PDB entry 8BED | electron microscopy, 2.03 A resolution | chains E and G of the 8 polymer chains in the assembly

[Chain E]
Name: NADH dehydrogenase [ubiquinone] flavoprotein 2, mitochondrial
Source organism: Arabidopsis thaliana
Notes: EC 7.1.1.2
Reference sequence: O22769 (NDUV2_ARATH); numbering as in UniProt (aligned over 1-255)
Amino-acid sequence (255 residues; numbered 1 to 255; the number before each row is that of its first residue):
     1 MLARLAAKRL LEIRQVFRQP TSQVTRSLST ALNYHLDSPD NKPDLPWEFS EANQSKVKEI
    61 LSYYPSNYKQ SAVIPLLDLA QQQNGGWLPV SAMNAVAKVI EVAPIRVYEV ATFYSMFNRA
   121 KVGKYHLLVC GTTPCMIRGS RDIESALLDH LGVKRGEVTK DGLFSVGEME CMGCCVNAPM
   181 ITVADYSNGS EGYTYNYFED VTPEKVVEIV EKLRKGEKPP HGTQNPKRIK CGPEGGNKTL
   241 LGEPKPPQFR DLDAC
Unresolved in the structure: 1-29, 222-255
Swiss-Prot annotation at these positions:
  - binding site ([2Fe-2S] cluster): Cys130, Cys135, Cys171, Cys175

[Chain G]
Name: NADH dehydrogenase [ubiquinone] iron-sulfur protein 1, mitochondrial
Source organism: Arabidopsis thaliana
Notes: EC 7.1.1.2
Reference sequence: Q9FGI6 (NDUS1_ARATH); residue numbers follow UniProt; this construct covers 1-748
Amino-acid sequence (748 residues; each row starts with the number of its first residue):
     1 MGLGILASRT IRPASRLLQS QTSNFFLRTI VSKPELQSPE SAAVSEPEPP TQILPPRNPV
    61 GGARVHFSNP EDAIEVFVDG YAVKVPKGFT VLQACEVAGV DIPRFCYHSR LSIAGNCRMC
   121 LVEVEKSPKP VASCAMPALP GMKIKTDTPI AKKAREGVME FLLMNHPLDC PICDQGGECD
   181 LQDQSMAFGS DRGRFTEMKR SVVDKNLGPL VKTVMTRCIQ CTRCVRFASE VAGVQDLGIL
   241 GRGSGEEIGT YVEKLMTSEL SGNVIDICPV GALTSKPFAF KARNWELKAT ETIDVSDAVG
   301 SNIRVDSRGP EVMRIIPRLN EDINEEWISD KTRFCYDGLK RQRLSDPMIR DSDGRFKAVS
   361 WRDALAVVGD IIHQVKPDEI VGVAGQLSDA ESMMVLKDFV NRMGSDNVWC EGTAAGVDAD
   421 LRYSYLMNTS ISGLENADLF LLIGTQPRVE AAMVNARICK TVRASNAKVG YVGPPAEFNY
   481 DCKHLGTGPD TLKEIAEGRH PFCTALKNAK NPAIIVGAGL FNRTDKNAIL SSVESIAQAN
   541 NVVRPDWNGL NFLLQYAAQA AALDLGLIQQ SAKALESAKF VYLMGADDVN VDKIPKDAFV
   601 VYQGHHGDKA VYRANVILPA SAFTEKEGTY ENTEGFTQQT VPAVPTVGDA RDDWKIVRAL
   661 SEVSGVKLPY NSIEGVRSRI KSVAPNLVHT DEREPAAFGP SLKPECKEAM STTPFQTVVE
   721 NFYMTNSITR ASKIMAQCSA VLLKKPFV
Unresolved in the structure: 1-56, 744-748

[Chain E / chain G interface]
Pairs across the interface (34):
  Asn33(E) - Leu240(G)
  Asn33(E) - Gly241(G)
  Asn33(E) - Gly245(G)  hydrogen bond (side chain-backbone)
  Asn33(E) - Glu247(G)  hydrogen bond
  Asn33(E) - Tyr251(G)
  Tyr34(E) - Val203(G)
  Tyr34(E) - Glu247(G)
  Tyr34(E) - Tyr251(G)
  His35(E) - Tyr251(G)  hydrogen bond (backbone-backbone)
  Val90(E) - Val252(G)  hydrophobic
  Ala103(E) - Gln235(G)
  Ile105(E) - Gln235(G)
  Ile105(E) - Asp236(G)
  Ile105(E) - Leu237(G)
  Ile105(E) - Gly238(G)
  Ile105(E) - Gly249(G)
  Ile105(E) - Thr250(G)
  Arg106(E) - Ser229(G)  hydrogen bond
  Arg106(E) - Gln235(G)  hydrogen bond
  Arg106(E) - Leu237(G)  hydrogen bond (side chain-backbone)
  Arg106(E) - Gly238(G)
  Tyr108(E) - Leu240(G)
  Tyr108(E) - Tyr251(G)  hydrophobic
  Tyr108(E) - Val252(G)
  Glu109(E) - Gly238(G)
  Glu109(E) - Ile239(G)  hydrogen bond (side chain-backbone)
  Glu109(E) - Leu240(G)
  Thr112(E) - Leu240(G)
  Thr112(E) - Gly241(G)  hydrogen bond (side chain-backbone)
  Thr112(E) - Tyr251(G)
  Phe113(E) - Gly241(G)
  Phe113(E) - Arg242(G)  hydrogen bond (backbone-side chain)
  Ser115(E) - Arg242(G)
  Arg119(E) - Tyr251(G)  hydrogen bond
Interface residues without a listed pair, chain E (16 interface residues in all): Leu36, Met93, Tyr114
Interface residues without a listed pair, chain G (20 interface residues in all): Lys205, Val225, Glu246, Glu253

[In short]
The interface between chain E and chain G involves 16 residues on one side and 20 on the other; the contacts
include 10 hydrogen bonds. Polar contacts include Asn33(E)-Gly245(G), Asn33(E)-Glu247(G) and
Arg106(E)-Ser229(G). Curated annotation (UniProt) lists 4 [2Fe-2S] cluster-binding residues on chain E.
Chain E is NADH dehydrogenase [ubiquinone] flavoprotein 2, mitochondrial and chain G is NADH dehydrogenase
[ubiquinone] iron-sulfur protein 1, mitochondrial, both from Arabidopsis thaliana; the structure, Cryo-EM
structure of the Arabidopsis thaliana I+III2 supercomplex (CI peripheral tip), was determined by electron
microscopy (same publication as 8BEE, 8BEF, 8BEH, 8BEL, 8BEP, 8BPX, 8BQ5 and 8BQ6).
